PDB entry 8TLT | electron microscopy, 2.85 A resolution | chains A and F of the 8 polymer chains in the assembly

# Chain A
Name: DNA polymerase zeta catalytic subunit
From: Saccharomyces cerevisiae
Notes: EC 2.7.7.7
UniProt: P14284 (DPOZ_YEAST); numbering as in UniProt (aligned over 1-1504)
Sequence (1538 residues; numbered -33 to 1504; the number before each row is that of its first residue; numbers below 1 keep their minus sign (Met-33 is residue -33)):
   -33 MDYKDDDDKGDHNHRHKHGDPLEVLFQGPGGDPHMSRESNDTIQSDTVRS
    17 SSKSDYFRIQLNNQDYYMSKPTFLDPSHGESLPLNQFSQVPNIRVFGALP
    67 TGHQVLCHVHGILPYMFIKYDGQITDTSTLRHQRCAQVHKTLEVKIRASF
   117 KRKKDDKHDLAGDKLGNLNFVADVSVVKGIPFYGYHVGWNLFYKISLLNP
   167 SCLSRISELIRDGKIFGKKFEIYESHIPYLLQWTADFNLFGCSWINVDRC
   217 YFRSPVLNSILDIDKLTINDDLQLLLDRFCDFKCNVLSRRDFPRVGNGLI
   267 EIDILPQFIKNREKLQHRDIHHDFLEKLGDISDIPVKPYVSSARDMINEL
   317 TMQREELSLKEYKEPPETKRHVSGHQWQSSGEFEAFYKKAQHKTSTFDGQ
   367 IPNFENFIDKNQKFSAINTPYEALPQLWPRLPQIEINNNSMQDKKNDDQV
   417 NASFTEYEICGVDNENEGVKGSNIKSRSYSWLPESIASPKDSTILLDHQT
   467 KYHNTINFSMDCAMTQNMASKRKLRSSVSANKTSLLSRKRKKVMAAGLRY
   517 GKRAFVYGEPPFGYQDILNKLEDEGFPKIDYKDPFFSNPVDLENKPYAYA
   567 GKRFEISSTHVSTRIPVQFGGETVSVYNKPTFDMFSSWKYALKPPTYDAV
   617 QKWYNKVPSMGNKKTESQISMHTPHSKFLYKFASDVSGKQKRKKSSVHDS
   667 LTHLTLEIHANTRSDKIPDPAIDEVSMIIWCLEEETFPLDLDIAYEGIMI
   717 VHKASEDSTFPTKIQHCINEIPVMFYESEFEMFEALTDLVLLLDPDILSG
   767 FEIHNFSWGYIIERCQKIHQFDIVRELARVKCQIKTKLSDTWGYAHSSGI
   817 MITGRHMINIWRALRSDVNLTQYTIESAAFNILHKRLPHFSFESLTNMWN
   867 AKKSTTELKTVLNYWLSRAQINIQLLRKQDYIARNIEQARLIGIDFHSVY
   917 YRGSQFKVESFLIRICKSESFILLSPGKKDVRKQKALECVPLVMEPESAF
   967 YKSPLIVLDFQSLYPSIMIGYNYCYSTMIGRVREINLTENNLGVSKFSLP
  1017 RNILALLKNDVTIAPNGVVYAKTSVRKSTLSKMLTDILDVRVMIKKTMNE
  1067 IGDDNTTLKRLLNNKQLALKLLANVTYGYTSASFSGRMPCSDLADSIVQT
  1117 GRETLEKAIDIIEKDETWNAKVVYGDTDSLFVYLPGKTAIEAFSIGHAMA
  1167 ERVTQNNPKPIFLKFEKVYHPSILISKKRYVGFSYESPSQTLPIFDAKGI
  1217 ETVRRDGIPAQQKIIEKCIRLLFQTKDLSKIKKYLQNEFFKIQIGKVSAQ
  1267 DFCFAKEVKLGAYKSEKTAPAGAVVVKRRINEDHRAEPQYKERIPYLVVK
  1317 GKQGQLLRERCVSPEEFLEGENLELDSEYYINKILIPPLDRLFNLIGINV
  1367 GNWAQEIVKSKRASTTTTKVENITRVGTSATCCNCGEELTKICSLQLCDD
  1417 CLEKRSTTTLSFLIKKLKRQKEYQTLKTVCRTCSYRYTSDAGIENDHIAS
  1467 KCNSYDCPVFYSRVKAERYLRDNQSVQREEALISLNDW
Not modelled in the structure: -33 to 19, 118-129, 298-302, 339-340, 399-512, 624-660, 801-802, 1374-1414
Differences from the reference sequence: initiating methionine (-33); expression tag (-32 to 0)
Ion coordination: Ca2+: Phe976, Asp1144 (together with 2'-deoxycytidine-5'-triphosphate); 4Fe-4S cluster Fe: Cys1446, Cys1449, Cys1468, Cys1473
Small-molecule neighbours:
  - 2'-deoxycytidine-5'-triphosphate (DCP): Phe976, Gln977, Ser978, Leu979, Tyr980, Pro981, Arg1057, Lys1061, Lys1086, Asn1090, Tyr1093, Thr1143, Asp1144
  - 4Fe-4S cluster (SF4): Arg852, Leu853, Pro854, Cys1446, Cys1449, Cys1468, Ser1470, Cys1473, Val1475, Phe1476, Arg1479
Swiss-Prot annotation at these positions:
  - zinc finger: Cys1398 to Cys1417 (CysA-type)
  - motif: Cys1446 to Cys1473 (CysB motif)
  - binding site (Zn(2+)): Cys1398, Cys1401, Cys1414, Cys1417
  - binding site ([4Fe-4S] cluster): Cys1446, Cys1449, Cys1468, Cys1473

# Chain F
Name: DNA polymerase delta small subunit
From: Saccharomyces cerevisiae
UniProt: A0A6A5PTG9 (A0A6A5PTG9_YEASX); numbering as in UniProt (aligned over 1-487)
Sequence (494 residues; numbered -6 to 487; the number before each row is that of its first residue; numbers below 1 keep their minus sign (Gly-6 is residue -6)):
    -6 GPGGDLHMDALLTKFNEDRSLQDENLSQPRTRVRIVDDNLYNKSNPFQLC
    44 YKKRDYGSQYYHIYQYRLKTFRERVLKECDKRWDAGFTLNGQLVLKKDKV
    94 LDIQGNQPCWCVGSIYCEMKYKPNVLDEVINDTYGAPDLTKSYTDKEGGS
   144 DEIMLEDESGRVLLVGDFIRSTPFITGVVVGILGMEAEAGTFQVLDICYP
   194 TPLPQNPFPAPIATCPTRGKIALVSGLNLNNTSPDRLLRLEILREFLMGR
   244 INNKIDDISLIGRLLICGNSVDFDIKSVNKDELMISLTEFSKFLHNILPS
   294 ISVDIMPGTNDPSDKSLPQQPFHKSLFDKSLESYFNGSNKEILNLVTNPY
   344 EFSYNGVDVLAVSGKNINDICKYVIPSNDNGESENKVEEGESNDFKDDIE
   394 HRLDLMECTMKWQNIAPTAPDTLWCYPYTDKDPFVLDKWPHVYIVANQPY
   444 FGTRVVEIGGKNIKIISVPEFSSTGMIILLDLETLEAETVKIDI
Not modelled in the structure: -6 to -2, 138-141, 203-209, 372-389, 422-424
Differences from the reference sequence: expression tag (-6 to 0)

# Interface between chain A and chain F
Residue-residue contacts (63; chain A residue first):
  Lys729(A) - Ser152(F)
  His850(A) - Lys134(F)
  Arg852(A) - Pro130(F)
  Thr871(A) - Arg154(F)
  Thr872(A) - Arg154(F)  hydrogen bond
  Arg1421(A) - Ser318(F)
  Ser1422(A) - Leu319(F)  hydrogen bond (side chain-backbone)
  Ser1422(A) - Phe320(F)
  Thr1425(A) - Ser318(F)
  Thr1425(A) - Leu319(F)
  Leu1426(A) - Lys273(F)
  Leu1426(A) - Leu276(F)  hydrophobic
  Leu1426(A) - Met277(F)
  Ser1427(A) - Lys273(F)
  Leu1429(A) - Pro305(F)
  Leu1429(A) - His316(F)
  Ile1430(A) - Asn272(F)
  Ile1430(A) - Lys273(F)
  Leu1433(A) - Ile268(F)  hydrophobic
  Leu1433(A) - Asp304(F)
  Leu1433(A) - Pro305(F)  hydrophobic
  Leu1433(A) - Ser306(F)
  Leu1433(A) - Lys308(F)
  Lys1434(A) - Ile268(F)
  Lys1434(A) - Lys269(F)
  Gln1436(A) - Asp307(F)
  Gln1436(A) - Lys308(F)
  Gln1440(A) - Lys308(F)
  Thr1441(A) - Val122(F)
  Thr1441(A) - Asp125(F)
  Thr1444(A) - Tyr114(F)
  Val1445(A) - Val122(F)
  Arg1447(A) - Tyr114(F)  hydrogen bond
  Arg1447(A) - Pro413(F)  hydrogen bond (side chain-backbone)
  Thr1448(A) - Leu132(F)
  Thr1448(A) - Ser135(F)
  Cys1449(A) - Ser135(F)
  Tyr1451(A) - Glu111(F)
  Tyr1451(A) - Lys113(F)
  Tyr1451(A) - Tyr136(F)  hydrophobic
  Arg1452(A) - Ser135(F)
  Ser1455(A) - Tyr109(F)
  Asp1456(A) - Tyr109(F)
  Ala1457(A) - Glu111(F)
  Ala1457(A) - Met112(F)
  Ala1457(A) - Tyr366(F)
  Gly1458(A) - Thr169(F)
  Gly1458(A) - Pro413(F)
  Ile1459(A) - Tyr53(F)  hydrophobic
  Ile1459(A) - Tyr57(F)  hydrophobic
  Ile1459(A) - Arg60(F)
  Ile1459(A) - Ala412(F)  hydrophobic
  Ile1459(A) - Pro413(F)
  His1463(A) - Tyr54(F)
  Pro1474(A) - Gly128(F)
  Val1475(A) - Gly128(F)
  Val1475(A) - Ala129(F)
  Leu1498(A) - His316(F)
  Asn1502(A) - His316(F)  hydrogen bond
  Asn1502(A) - Lys317(F)
  Asn1502(A) - Ser318(F)  hydrogen bond
  Trp1504(A) - Lys317(F)
  Trp1504(A) - Phe328(F)  hydrophobic
Also at the interface, not in a pair above, chain A (43 interface residues in all): Thr725, Lys1229, Thr1423, Lys1437, Leu1442, Glu1460, Asp1462, Ile1499
Also at the interface, not in a pair above, chain F (52 interface residues in all): Tyr44, Leu119, Thr126, Tyr127, Glu149, Glu151, Gly153, Val271, Leu280, Glu325, Asp414

# Overview
Chain A and chain F form an interface of 43 and 52 residues respectively; the contacts include 6 hydrogen
bonds. Polar pairs include Thr872(A)-Arg154(F), Ser1422(A)-Leu319(F) and Arg1447(A)-Tyr114(F). Bound to chain
A: 4Fe-4S cluster and 2'-deoxycytidine-5'-triphosphate.
Here chain A is DNA polymerase zeta catalytic subunit and chain F is DNA polymerase delta small subunit, both
from Saccharomyces cerevisiae. Entry 8TLT (Cryo-EM structure of Rev1(deltaN)-Polzeta-DNA-dCTP complex) was
determined by electron microscopy, deposited together with 8TLQ.
